2JTT - chains B and C of the 4 polymer chains in the assembly; structure by solution NMR.

== Chain B ==
Molecule: Protein S100-A6
From: Oryctolagus cuniculus
UniProtKB: P30801 (S10A6_RABIT); residues 1-90 here = UniProt positions 1-90
Amino-acid sequence (90 residues; each row starts with the number of its first residue):
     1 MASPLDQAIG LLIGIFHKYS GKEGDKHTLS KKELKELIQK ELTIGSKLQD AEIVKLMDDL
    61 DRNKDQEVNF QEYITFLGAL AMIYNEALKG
Curated features (UniProtKB/Swiss-Prot):
  - binding site (Ca(2+)): Thr-28, Glu-33, Asp-61, Asn-63, Asp-65, Glu-67, Glu-72
  - modified residue: Lys-40 (N6-acetyllysine), Ser-46 (Phosphoserine), Lys-47 (N6-acetyllysine)

== Chain C ==
Molecule: Calcyclin-binding protein
From: Mus musculus
Notes: fragment: S100A6 binding domain
UniProtKB: Q9CXW3 (CYBP_MOUSE); residue numbers follow UniProt; this construct covers 189-219
Amino-acid sequence (35 residues; row label = number of the first residue in the row):
   185 GPGSSEGLMN VLKKIYEDGD DDMKRTINKA WVESR
Unresolved in the structure: 185-188
Differences from the reference sequence: expression tag (185-188)

== Interface between chain B and chain C ==
Contacting residue pairs (20; chain B residue first):
  Met-1(B) with Glu-217(C)
  Ile-44(B) with Asp-202(C)
  Gly-45(B) with Asp-202(C)
  Gln-49(B) with Lys-198(C)
  Glu-52(B) with Val-195(C)
  Ile-53(B) with Ile-199(C)
  Lys-55(B) with Val-195(C)
  Leu-56(B) with Val-195(C); Ile-199(C)
  Asp-59(B) with Leu-192(C)
  Phe-76(B) with Leu-196(C)
  Ala-79(B) with Leu-196(C)
  Leu-80(B) with Leu-196(C)
  Ile-83(B) with Met-193(C); Leu-196(C); Lys-197(C)
  Tyr-84(B) with Ile-199(C); Tyr-200(C); Met-207(C)
  Ala-87(B) with Ile-211(C)
Other interface residues (no listed pair), chain B (17 interface residues in all): Pro-4, Leu-42
Other interface residues (no listed pair), chain C (13 interface residues in all): Glu-201

== Summary ==
Chain B and chain C form an interface of 17 and 13 residues respectively. From UniProt: 7 Ca2+-binding
residues on chain B.
Here chain B is Protein S100-A6 (Oryctolagus cuniculus) and chain C is Calcyclin-binding protein (Mus
musculus). Entry 2JTT (Solution structure of calcium loaded S100A6 bound to C-terminal Siah-1 interacting
protein) was determined by solution NMR.
